Entry 5TO2 (X-ray diffraction, 1.65 A resolution); this record covers chains A and D of the 4 polymer chains in the assembly.

[Chain A]
Name: Streptavidin
From: Streptomyces avidinii
UniProtKB: P22629 (SAV_STRAV); residues 15-139 here correspond to UniProt positions 39-163 (UniProt number = residue number + 24)
Sequence (125 residues; each row starts with the number of its first residue):
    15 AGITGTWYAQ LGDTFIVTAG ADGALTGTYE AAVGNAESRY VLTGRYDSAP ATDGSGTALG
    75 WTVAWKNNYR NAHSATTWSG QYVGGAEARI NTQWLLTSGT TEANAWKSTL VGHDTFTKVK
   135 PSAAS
Disordered / not traced: 136-139
Differences from the reference sequence: engineered mutation Ala23 (Asn47 in P22629), Asp27 (Ser51 in P22629), Ala45 (Ser69 in P22629)
Swiss-Prot annotation at these positions:
  - motif: Arg59 to Asp61 (Cell attachment site)
  - binding site (biotin): Tyr43, Tyr54, Trp92, Trp108, Trp120

[Chain D]
Name: Streptavidin
From: Streptomyces avidinii
UniProtKB: P22629 (SAV_STRAV); residues 15-138 here correspond to UniProt positions 39-162 (UniProt number = residue number + 24)
Sequence (124 residues; each row starts with the number of its first residue):
    15 AGITGTWYNQ LGSTFIVTAG ADGALTGTYE SAVGNAESRY VLTGRYDSAP ATDGSGTALG
    75 WTVAWKNNYR NAHSATTWSG QYVGGAEARI NTQWLLTSGT TEANAWKSTL VGHDTFTKVK
   135 PSAA
Disordered / not traced: 15, 135-138
Swiss-Prot annotation at these positions:
  - motif: Arg59 to Asp61 (Cell attachment site)
  - binding site (biotin): Tyr43, Tyr54, Trp92, Trp108, Trp120

[Interface between chain A and chain D]
Contacting residue pairs (17; chain A residue first):
  Leu25(A) - Trp120(D)  hydrophobic
  Trp108(A) - Trp120(D)
  Leu109(A) - Val125(D)  hydrophobic
  Leu110(A) - Trp120(D)  hydrophobic
  Trp120(A) - Val47(D)
  Trp120(A) - Gly48(D)
  Trp120(A) - Trp108(D)
  Trp120(A) - Leu110(D)  hydrophobic
  Lys121(A) - Leu124(D)
  Thr123(A) - Leu124(D)
  Thr123(A) - Val125(D)  hydrogen bond (backbone-backbone)
  Leu124(A) - Lys121(D)
  Leu124(A) - Thr123(D)
  Leu124(A) - Leu124(D)  hydrophobic
  Val125(A) - Leu109(D)  hydrophobic
  Val125(A) - Thr123(D)  hydrogen bond (backbone-backbone)
  Val125(A) - Val125(D)  hydrophobic
Also at the interface, not in a pair above, chain D (11 interface residues in all): Leu25

[Overview]
9 residues of chain A and 11 residues of chain D are in contact, with 2 hydrogen bonds. Main-chain hydrogen
bonds include Thr123(A)-Val125(D) and Val125(A)-Thr123(D). UniProt lists 5 biotin-binding residues on chain A;
5 biotin-binding residues on chain D.
Here chain A is Streptavidin and chain D is Streptavidin, both from Streptomyces avidinii. Entry 5TO2 (Crystal
structure of streptavidin with one wild type subunit and three mutated subunits (N23A/S27D/S45A)) was
determined by X-ray diffraction.
